PDB entry 1L7V | X-ray diffraction, 3.20 A resolution | chains B and D of the 4 polymer chains in the assembly

Chain B:
Protein: Vitamin B12 transport system permease protein btuc
Source organism: Escherichia coli
UniProtKB: P06609 (BTUC_ECOLI); residues 1-326 here = UniProt positions 1-326
Chain sequence (326 residues; numbered 1 to 326; the number before each row is that of its first residue):
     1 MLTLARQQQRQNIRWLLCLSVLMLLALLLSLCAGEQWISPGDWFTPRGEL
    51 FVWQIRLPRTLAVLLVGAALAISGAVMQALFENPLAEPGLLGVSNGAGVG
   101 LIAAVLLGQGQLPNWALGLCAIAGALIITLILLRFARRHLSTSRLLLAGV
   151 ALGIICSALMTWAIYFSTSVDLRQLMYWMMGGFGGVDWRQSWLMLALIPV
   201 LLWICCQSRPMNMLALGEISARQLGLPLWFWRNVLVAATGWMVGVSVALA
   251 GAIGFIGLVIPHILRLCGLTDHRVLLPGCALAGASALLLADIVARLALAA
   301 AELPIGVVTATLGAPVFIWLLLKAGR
Unresolved in the structure: 325-326
Sequence notes: modified residue (1, 23, 77, 160, 176, 179-180, 194, 211, 213, 242)
Modified positions: Mse-1, Mse-23, Mse-77, Mse-160, Mse-176, Mse-179, Mse-180, Mse-194, Mse-211, Mse-213, Mse-242 (selenomethionine; parent Met)

Chain D:
Protein: Vitamin B12 transport ATP-binding protein btuD
Source organism: Escherichia coli
Notes: EC 3.6.3.33
UniProtKB: P06611 (BTUD_ECOLI); numbering as in UniProt (aligned over 1-249)
Chain sequence (249 residues; each row starts with the number of its first residue):
     1 MSIVMQLQDVAESTRLGPLSGEVRAGEILHLVGPNGAGKSTLLARMAGMT
    51 SGKGSIQFAGQPLEAWSATKLALHRAYLSQQQTPPFATPVWHYLTLHQHD
   101 KTRTELLNDVAGALALDDKLGRSTNQLSGGEWQRVRLAAVVLQITPQANP
   151 AGQLLLLDEPMNSLDVAQQSALDKILSALCQQGLAIVMSSHDLNHTLRHA
   201 HRAWLLKGGKMLASGRREEVLTPPNLAQAYGMNFRRLDIEGHRMLISTI
Unresolved in the structure: 1, 233-249
Sequence notes: modified residue (1, 5, 46, 49, 161, 188, 211, 232, 244)
Modified positions: Mse-1, Mse-244 (selenomethionine); Mse-5, Mse-46, Mse-49, Mse-161, Mse-188, Mse-211, Mse-232 (selenomethionine; parent Met)
Ligand contacts: cyclo-tetrametavanadate (V4O): Arg-15, Pro-34, Asn-35, Gly-36, Ala-37, Gly-38, Lys-39, Ser-40, Thr-41, Gln-80
Curated features (UniProtKB/Swiss-Prot):
  - binding site (ATP): Gly-33 to Ser-40

How chain B and chain D interact:
Residue-residue contacts - 39 pairs, chain B then chain D:
  Leu-2(B) with Thr-104(D); Leu-107(D), hydrophobic
  Leu-4(B) with Leu-120(D), hydrophobic; Gly-121(D)
  Ala-5(B) with Trp-91(D), hydrophobic
  Pro-84(B) with Phe-86(D), hydrophobic
  Asn-212(B) with Leu-96(D)
  Mse-213(B) with Leu-96(D)
  Ala-215(B) with Pro-85(D)
  Leu-216(B) with Gln-82(D); Tyr-93(D), hydrophobic; Leu-96(D), hydrophobic
  Gly-217(B) with Gln-82(D)
  Ile-219(B) with Mse-49(D), hydrophobic; Tyr-77(D), hydrophobic; Ser-79(D)
  Ser-220(B) with Gln-82(D); Tyr-93(D); His-97(D)
  Arg-222(B) with Gly-48(D); Mse-49(D), hydrogen bond (side chain-backbone)
  Gln-223(B) with Mse-49(D); Ala-72(D); Arg-75(D), hydrogen bond (backbone-side chain); Ala-76(D); Tyr-77(D), hydrogen bond (side chain-backbone); Gln-143(D), hydrogen bond
  Leu-224(B) with Ala-72(D); Leu-96(D); His-97(D); Gln-143(D)
  Gly-225(B) with Ala-68(D); Thr-69(D); Ala-72(D)
  Arg-265(B) with Phe-86(D); Ala-87(D)
  Thr-270(B) with Ala-87(D); Pro-89(D)
  Asp-271(B) with His-92(D)
Also at the interface, not in a pair above, chain B (21 interface residues in all): Mse-1, Gln-8, His-262
Also at the interface, not in a pair above, chain D (27 interface residues in all): Thr-83, Thr-88, His-99

Overview:
21 residues of chain B face 27 of chain D across their interface; the contacts include 4 hydrogen bonds. Polar
pairs include Arg-222(B)/Mse-49(D), Gln-223(B)/Arg-75(D) and Gln-223(B)/Tyr-77(D). Ligands of chain D:
cyclo-tetrametavanadate. UniProt lists 8 ATP-binding residues on chain D.
Chain B is Vitamin B12 transport system permease protein btuc and chain D is Vitamin B12 transport ATP-binding
protein btuD, both from Escherichia coli; the structure, Bacterial ABC Transporter Involved in B12 Uptake, was
determined by X-ray diffraction.
